PDB entry 6OUU | electron microscopy, 4.10 A resolution (low resolution: residue-level contacts below are approximate; hydrogen-bond / salt-bridge calls are withheld) | chains B and D of the 4 polymer chains in the assembly

[Chain B (and D)]
Protein: Major capsid protein
Source organism: Norovirus Hu/GII.4/Minerva/2006/USA
Notes: chain D of this document is another copy of the same molecule, construct and numbering; everything in this record applies to it too
UniProtKB: R4I3T2 (R4I3T2_9CALI); numbering as in UniProt (aligned over 1-540)
Chain sequence (540 residues; row label = number of the first residue in the row):
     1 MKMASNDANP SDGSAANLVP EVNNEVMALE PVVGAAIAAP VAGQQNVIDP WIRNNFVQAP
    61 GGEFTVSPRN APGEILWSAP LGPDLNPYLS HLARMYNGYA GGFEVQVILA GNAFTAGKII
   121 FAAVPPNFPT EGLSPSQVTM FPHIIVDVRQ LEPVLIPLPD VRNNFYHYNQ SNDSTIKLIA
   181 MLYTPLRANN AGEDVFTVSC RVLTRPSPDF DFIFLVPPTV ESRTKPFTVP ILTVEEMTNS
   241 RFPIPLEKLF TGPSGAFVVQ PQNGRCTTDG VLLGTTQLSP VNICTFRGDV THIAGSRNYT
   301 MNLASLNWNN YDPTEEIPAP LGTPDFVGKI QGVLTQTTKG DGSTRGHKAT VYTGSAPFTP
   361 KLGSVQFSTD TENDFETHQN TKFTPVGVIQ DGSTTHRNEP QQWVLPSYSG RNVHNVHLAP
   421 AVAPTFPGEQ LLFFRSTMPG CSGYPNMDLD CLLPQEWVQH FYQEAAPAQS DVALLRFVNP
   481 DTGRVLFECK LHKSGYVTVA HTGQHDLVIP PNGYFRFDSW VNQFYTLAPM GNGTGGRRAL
Not modelled in the structure: 1-45, 190-194, 531-540 (chain D: 1-45, 531-540)

[Interface between chain B and chain D]
Residue-residue contacts - 20 pairs, chain B then chain D:
  F114(B) with F114(D); F196(D)
  A116(B) with G111(D)
  K118(B) with L109(D)
  S136(B) with Q58(D)
  T139(B) with V57(D); Q58(D)
  M140(B) with W51(D); V57(D); Y88(D)
  F141(B) with W51(D)
  P142(B) with W51(D)
  H143(B) with F56(D)
  R149(B) with G111(D); L151(D)
  Y183(B) with Q58(D); R201(D)
  R187(B) with E193(D); D194(D)
  N189(B) with N190(D)
Other interface residues (no listed pair), chain B (16 interface residues in all): A113, Q137, T184
Other interface residues (no listed pair), chain D (19 interface residues in all): P87, I108, N112, G192, S199

[Summary]
Chain B and chain D form an interface of 16 and 19 residues respectively.
Chain B and chain D are both Major capsid protein (Norovirus Hu/GII.4/Minerva/2006/USA); the structure,
Symmetric reconstruction of human norovirus GII.4 Minerva strain VLP in T=4 symmetry, was determined by
electron microscopy together with 6OTF, 6OU9, 6OUC and 6OUT from the same study.
